Entry 4PU6 (X-ray diffraction, 2.30 A resolution); this record covers chains B and C of the 4 polymer chains in the assembly.

== Chain B ==
Protein: L-asparaginase beta subunit
From: Phaseolus vulgaris
Notes: EC 3.5.1.1; fragment: c-terminal subunit beta
Reference sequence: V7CU13 (V7CU13_PHAVU); numbering as in UniProt (aligned over 196-326)
Sequence (131 residues; each row starts with the number of its first residue):
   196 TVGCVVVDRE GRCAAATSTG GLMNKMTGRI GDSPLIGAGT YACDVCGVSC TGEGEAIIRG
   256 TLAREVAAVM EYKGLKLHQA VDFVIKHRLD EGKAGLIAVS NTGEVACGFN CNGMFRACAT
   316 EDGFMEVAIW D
Residues lining bound ligands: aspartic acid (ASP): Thr196, Thr214, Gly216, Leu217, Arg224, Gly226, Asp227, Ser228, Thr246, Gly247, Glu248, Gly249, Ile252

== Chain C ==
Protein: L-asparaginase alpha subunit
From: Phaseolus vulgaris
Notes: EC 3.5.1.1; fragment: n-terminal subunit alpha
Reference sequence: V7CU13 (V7CU13_PHAVU); numbering as in UniProt (aligned over 1-195)
Sequence (197 residues; row label = number of the first residue in the row; numbers below 1 keep their minus sign (Gly-1 is residue -1)):
    -1 GAMGGWAIAV HGGAGVDPTL PLERQEEAKQ LLTRCLNLGI SALNSNVPAI DVVELVVREL
    59 ETDPLFNSGR GSALTEKGTV EMEASIMDGP KRRCGAVSGL TTVKNPISLA RLVMDKSPHS
   119 YIAFSGAEDF ARQQGVEVVD NEYFVTPDNV GMLKLAKEAN TILFDYRIPS SAYETCGSGV
   179 ESPLQMNGLP ISVYAPE
Unresolved in the structure: -1 to 1, 159-195
Sequence notes: expression tag (-1 to 0)
Ion coordination: K+ site 1: Leu58, Glu59, Asp61, Phe64, Ser66, Arg68; K+ site 2: Val111, Met112, Ser115, His117

== Interface between chain B and chain C ==
Contacting residue pairs (20):
  Leu217(B) - His117(C)
  Lys220(B) - His117(C)
  Met221(B) - Ser115(C)
  Met221(B) - Pro116(C)
  Met221(B) - His117(C)  hydrogen bond (backbone-side chain)
  Thr222(B) - Ile120(C)
  Thr222(B) - Gly124(C)
  Gly223(B) - Ile120(C)
  Gly223(B) - Ala121(C)  hydrogen bond (backbone-backbone)
  Arg224(B) - His117(C)
  Arg224(B) - Tyr119(C)
  Ile225(B) - Tyr119(C)  hydrogen bond (backbone-backbone)
  Ile225(B) - Ala121(C)  hydrophobic
  Glu250(B) - Pro116(C)
  Glu250(B) - His117(C)  salt bridge
  Glu250(B) - Ser118(C)
  Arg254(B) - Lys89(C)  hydrogen bond (side chain-backbone)
  Arg254(B) - Arg90(C)  hydrogen bond (backbone-side chain)
  Arg283(B) - Arg90(C)
  Asp285(B) - Arg90(C)  salt bridge
Also at the interface, not in a pair above, chain B (14 interface residues in all): Leu230, Ile253, Gly255
Also at the interface, not in a pair above, chain C (12 interface residues in all): Met85, Cys92

== Overview ==
The interface between chain B and chain C involves 14 residues on one side and 12 on the other, with 5
hydrogen bonds and 2 salt bridges. Among the polar pairs are Glu250(B)-His117(C), Asp285(B)-Arg90(C) and
Met221(B)-His117(C). Ligands of chain B: aspartic acid.
Chain B is L-asparaginase beta subunit and chain C is L-asparaginase alpha subunit, both from Phaseolus
vulgaris; the structure, Crystal structure of potassium-dependent plant-type L-asparaginase from Phaseolus
vulgaris in complex with K+ cations, was determined by X-ray diffraction together with 4PV2 and 4PV3 from the
same study.
